PDB entry 4H53 | X-ray diffraction, 1.50 A resolution | chains A and C of the 4 polymer chains in the assembly

== Chain A (and C) ==
Name: Neuraminidase
Source organism: Influenza A virus
Notes: fragment: ectodomain; chain C of this document is another copy of the same molecule, construct and numbering; everything in this record applies to it too
UniProt: Q194T1 (Q194T1_9INFA); residues 82-469 here = UniProt positions 82-469
Chain sequence (388 residues; row label = number of the first residue in the row):
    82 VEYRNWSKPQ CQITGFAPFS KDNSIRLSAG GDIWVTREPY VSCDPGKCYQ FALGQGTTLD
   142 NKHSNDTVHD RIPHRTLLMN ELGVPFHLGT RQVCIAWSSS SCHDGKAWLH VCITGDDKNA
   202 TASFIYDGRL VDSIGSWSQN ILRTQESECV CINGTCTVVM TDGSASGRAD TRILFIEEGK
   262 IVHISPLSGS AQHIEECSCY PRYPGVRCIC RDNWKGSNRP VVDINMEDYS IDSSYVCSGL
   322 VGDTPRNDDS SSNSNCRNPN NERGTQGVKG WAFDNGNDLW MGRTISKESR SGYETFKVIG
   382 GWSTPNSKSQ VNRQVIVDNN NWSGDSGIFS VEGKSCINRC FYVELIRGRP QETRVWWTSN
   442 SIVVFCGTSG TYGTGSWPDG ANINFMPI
Sequence notes: engineered mutation D406 (Tyr in Q194T1)
Disulfides: C92-C417, C124-C129, C175-C193, C183-C230, C232-C237, C278-C291, C280-C289, C318-C337, C421-C447
Covalently attached groups: N-acetylglucosamine (NAG) linked to N146; glycan linked to N200
Metal / ion sites: Ca2+: D293, G297, D324, G345, Q347
Residues lining bound ligands: N-acetyl-beta-neuraminic acid (SLB): R118, E119, D151, R152, W178, S179, I222, R224, E227, A246, E276, E277, R292, N294, G348, R371, D406
From the paper describing this entry:
  - mutagenesis - Y406D (100-fold): decreased catalytic activity on 4-methylumbelliferyl-Neu5Ac
  - mutagenesis - Y406D (Kd >20 mM): decreased binding to 2alpha,3ax-difluoro-Neu5Ac
  - mutagenesis - Y406D: increased binding to 2beta,3eq-difluoro-Neu5Ac
  - binding site for N-acetyl-beta-neuraminic acid: D406

== How chain A and chain C interact ==
Pairs across the interface (94):
  A98(A) - S204(C)
  A98(A) - L211(C)  hydrophobic
  A98(A) - S214(C)
  P99(A) - I176(C)  hydrophobic
  P99(A) - T195(C)
  P99(A) - T202(C)
  P99(A) - S204(C)  hydrogen bond (backbone-side chain)
  P99(A) - L211(C)
  F100(A) - V174(C)
  F100(A) - C175(C)
  F100(A) - I206(C)  hydrophobic
  F100(A) - G209(C)
  F100(A) - L211(C)
  S101(A) - I176(C)
  K102(A) - P154(C)
  K102(A) - H155(C)  hydrogen bond
  K102(A) - T157(C)
  K102(A) - Q173(C)
  K102(A) - I176(C)
  D103(A) - Q173(C)  hydrogen bond (backbone-side chain)
  N104(A) - G137(C)
  N104(A) - H155(C)  hydrogen bond (side chain-backbone)
  N104(A) - T157(C)
  N104(A) - Q173(C)  hydrogen bond
  R107(A) - Q136(C)  hydrogen bond (side chain-backbone)
  R107(A) - G137(C)  hydrogen bond (side chain-backbone)
  R107(A) - N142(C)  hydrogen bond (backbone-side chain)
  R107(A) - H144(C)
  R107(A) - I153(C)
  R107(A) - H155(C)
  L108(A) - W115(C)  hydrophobic
  L108(A) - T138(C)
  L108(A) - T139(C)
  L108(A) - N142(C)
  A110(A) - N142(C)
  A110(A) - H144(C)
  G111(A) - D113(C)
  G111(A) - T139(C)  hydrogen bond (backbone-side chain)
  G111(A) - D141(C)
  G111(A) - N142(C)
  G112(A) - D113(C)
  G112(A) - L169(C)
  D113(A) - L169(C)
  P126(A) - R210(C)  hydrogen bond (backbone-side chain)
  G127(A) - D208(C)
  G127(A) - R210(C)  hydrogen bond (backbone-side chain)
  E162(A) - R172(C)
  L163(A) - R172(C)
  L163(A) - Q173(C)
  G164(A) - T171(C)
  G164(A) - R172(C)
  G164(A) - Q173(C)  hydrogen bond (backbone-backbone)
  V165(A) - G170(C)
  V165(A) - R172(C)
  P166(A) - L169(C)
  P166(A) - T171(C)
  P166(A) - Q173(C)
  H168(A) - L169(C)
  H168(A) - G170(C)
  V412(A) - R210(C)
  E413(A) - R210(C)  hydrogen bond (backbone-side chain)
  K415(A) - E259(C)
  V444(A) - I176(C)  hydrophobic
  C447(A) - L211(C)  hydrophobic
  G448(A) - L211(C)
  T449(A) - S214(C)  hydrogen bond
  S450(A) - K261(C)
  G451(A) - D213(C)
  G451(A) - S214(C)
  T452(A) - S214(C)  hydrogen bond (backbone-side chain)
  T452(A) - I215(C)  hydrogen bond (backbone-backbone)
  T452(A) - G216(C)  hydrogen bond (side chain-backbone)
  Y453(A) - T202(C)
  Y453(A) - G216(C)
  G454(A) - N200(C)
  G454(A) - A201(C)
  G454(A) - T202(C)  hydrogen bond (backbone-side chain)
  T455(A) - G196(C)
  T455(A) - D197(C)  hydrogen bond
  T455(A) - N200(C)  hydrogen bond (backbone-backbone)
  G456(A) - D197(C)
  S457(A) - P154(C)
  W458(A) - P154(C)
  W458(A) - I176(C)
  W458(A) - T195(C)  hydrogen bond
  W458(A) - G196(C)
  P459(A) - H155(C)
  D460(A) - H155(C)
  G461(A) - H155(C)
  A462(A) - H144(C)
  N463(A) - H144(C)  hydrogen bond (backbone-side chain)
  F466(A) - K143(C)
  F466(A) - H144(C)
  M467(A) - H144(C)
Other interface residues (no listed pair), chain A (49 interface residues in all): I114, C129, G414, N419, V445

== In short ==
The interface between chain A and chain C involves 49 residues on one side and 40 on the other; the contacts
include 22 hydrogen bonds. Among the polar pairs are P99(A)-S204(C), K102(A)-H155(C) and D103(A)-Q173(C). The
paper reports a binding site for N-acetyl-beta-neuraminic acid at D406(A); Y406D of chain A reduces catalytic
activity on 4-methylumbelliferyl-Neu5Ac.
Both chains are Neuraminidase (Influenza A virus). Entry 4H53 (Influenza N2-Tyr406Asp neuraminidase in complex
with beta-Neu5Ac) was determined by X-ray diffraction together with 4H52 from the same study.
